Entry 5VCR (X-ray diffraction, 1.99 A resolution); this record covers chain A.

== Chain A ==
Protein: Alpha-1,6-mannosyl-glycoprotein 2-beta-N-acetylglucosaminyltransferase
From: Homo sapiens
Notes: EC 2.4.1.143
UniProt: Q10469 (MGAT2_HUMAN); residue numbers follow UniProt; this construct covers 29-447
Sequence (419 residues; row label = number of the first residue in the row):
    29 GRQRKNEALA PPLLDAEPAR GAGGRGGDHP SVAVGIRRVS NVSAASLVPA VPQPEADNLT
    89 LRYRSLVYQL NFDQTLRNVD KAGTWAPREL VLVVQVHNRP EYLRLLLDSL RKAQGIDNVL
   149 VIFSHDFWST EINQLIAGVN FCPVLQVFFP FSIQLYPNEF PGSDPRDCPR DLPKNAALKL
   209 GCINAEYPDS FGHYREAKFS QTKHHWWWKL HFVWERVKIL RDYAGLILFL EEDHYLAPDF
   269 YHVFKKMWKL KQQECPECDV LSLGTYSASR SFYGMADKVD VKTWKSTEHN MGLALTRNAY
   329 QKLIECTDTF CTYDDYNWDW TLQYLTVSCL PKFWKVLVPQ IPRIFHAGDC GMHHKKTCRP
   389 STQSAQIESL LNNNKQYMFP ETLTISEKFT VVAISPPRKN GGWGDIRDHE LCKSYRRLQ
Disordered / not traced: 29-83, 376-387, 446-447
Curated features (UniProtKB/Swiss-Prot):
  - binding site (substrate): Q123 to R127, D154, Q229 to H233, R298
  - binding site (Mn(2+)): D261, H374
  - glycosylation (N-linked (GlcNAc...) asparagine): N69, N86
  - natural variant: H262 (H262R: In CDG2A), S290 (S290F: In CDG2A), N318 (N318D: In CDG2A)
  - mutagenesis: R198 (R198A: Strongly decreased catalytic activity and affinity for UDP-GlcNAc), D217 (D217A: Nearly abolishes catalytic activity), E259 (E259A: Loss of catalytic activity), Y294 (Y294A: Strongly decreased catalytic activity and affinity for UDP-GlcNAc), N318 (N318A: Strongly decreased catalytic activity and affinity for UDP-GlcNAc), Y344 (Y344A: Nearly abolishes catalytic activity and strongly decreases affinity for UDP-GlcNAc), W346 (W346A: Loss of catalytic activity), D347 (D347A: Loss of catalytic activity)
Cystine bridges: C196-C210, C283-C286, C334-C357, C339-C440
Glycans and other covalent adducts: N-acetylglucosamine (NAG) linked to N86
Bound ions: uranyl (VI) ion site 1: R132, E159; uranyl (VI) ion site 2: E259, D261
Reported in the primary citation:
  - uranyl (VI) ion coordination: E259, D261
  - conformationally variable residues (domain motion): I181 to E224
  - catalytic residues: D347 (proposed by the authors, not directly observed)
  - mutagenesis - R198A (26- to 30-fold), D217A (4,480- to 105-fold), E259A, Y294A (11- to 37-fold), N318A (30- to 37-fold), Y344A (2,030- to 3,860-fold), W346A: decreased catalytic activity
  - mutagenesis - D347A: abolished catalytic activity
  - disease-associated variants - H262R, S290F: abolished catalytic activity (citing earlier work)
  - disease-associated variants - N318D: decreased catalytic activity (citing earlier work)
  - disease-associated variants - K237N, C339*: decreased stability (proposed by the authors, not directly observed)

== In short ==
N-acetylglucosamine is covalently linked to N86. The uranyl (VI) ion site 1 is built by R132 and E159. Curated
annotation (UniProt) lists 12 substrate-binding residues, Mn2+-binding residues D261 and H374 and 8
mutagenesis sites. From the paper: the catalytic residue D347; R198A, D217A and E259A, among others, reduce
catalytic activity; 13 substitutions were tested in all.
Chain A is Alpha-1,6-mannosyl-glycoprotein 2-beta-N-acetylglucosaminyltransferase (Homo sapiens); the
structure, Alpha-1,6-mannosyl-glycoprotein 2-beta-N-acetylglucosaminyltransferase with bound uranium dioxide,
was determined by X-ray diffraction, deposited together with 5VCM and 5VCS.
